Entry 5MS0 (electron microscopy, 9.80 A resolution (very low resolution: no residue pairs are listed; an interface is given only as per-side residue counts)); this record covers chains N and R of the 14 polymer chains in the assembly.

[Chain N]
Molecule: Antitermination protein N
Source organism: Escherichia phage lambda
UniProtKB: P03045 (REGN_LAMBD); numbering as in UniProt (aligned over 3-86)
Sequence (85 residues; row label = number of the first residue in the row):
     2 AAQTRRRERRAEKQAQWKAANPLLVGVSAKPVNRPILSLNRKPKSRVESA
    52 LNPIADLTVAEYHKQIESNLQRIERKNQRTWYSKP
Sequence notes: expression tag (2); conflict Ala56 (Asp in P03045), Asp57 (Leu in P03045), Leu58 (Thr in P03045), Thr59 (Val in P03045), Val60 (Leu in P03045)

[Chain R]
Molecule: nascent RNA
Source organism: Escherichia coli
Sequence (29 nucleotides; row label = number of the first residue in the row):
     7 AUCUUUAAAAAUAAGCCCUGAAGAAGGGC

[How chain N and chain R interact]
At this resolution (10 A) residue pairs are not listed: 10 residues of chain N and 8 of chain R lie at the interface.

[In short]
10 residues of chain N face 8 of chain R across their interface.
Here chain N is Antitermination protein N (Escherichia phage lambda) and chain R is nascent RNA (Escherichia
coli). Entry 5MS0 (pseudo-atomic model of the RNA polymerase lambda-based antitermination complex solved by
cryo-EM) was determined by electron microscopy (same publication as 5LM7 and 5LM9).
